8DLF - chains B and E of the 6 polymer chains in the assembly; structure by electron microscopy, 3.23 A resolution.

[Chain B]
Protein: Epstein-Barr nuclear antigen 1
From: Human herpesvirus 4 strain B95-8
Reference sequence: P03211 (EBNA1_EBVB9); residues 458-617 here = UniProt positions 458-617
Amino-acid sequence (160 residues; each row starts with the number of its first residue):
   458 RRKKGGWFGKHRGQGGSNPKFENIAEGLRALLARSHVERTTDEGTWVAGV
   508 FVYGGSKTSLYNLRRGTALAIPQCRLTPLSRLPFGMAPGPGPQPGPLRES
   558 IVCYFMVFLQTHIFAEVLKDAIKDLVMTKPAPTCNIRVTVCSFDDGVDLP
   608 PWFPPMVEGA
Disordered / not traced: 458, 616-617
Curated features (UniProtKB/Swiss-Prot):
  - active site: Tyr-518 (For site-specific DNA endonuclease activity)
  - binding site (DNA): Lys-460, Lys-461, Tyr-518
  - site: Arg-491 (Interaction dimer-dimer), Tyr-518 (Interaction dimer-dimer. Required for episome maintenance and generation of immortalized B cells in the host)
  - mutagenesis: Lys-460 to Lys-461 (Severe loss of oriP-dependent DNA replication; loss of DNA-binding), Arg-491 (R491A: Impaired cooperative DNA binding; R491E: Loss of DNA replication and cooperative DNA binding), Tyr-518 (Y518A: 10 fold decrease in DNA-binding; Y518A: Complete loss of endocucleoase nicks in the DNA; Y518E: Complete loss of DNA-binding; Y518F: No effect on DNA-binding ...), Asp-581 (D581A: Loss of DNA replication and cooperative DNA binding; D581E: Forms single dimer binding to DNA), Thr-585 (T585P: Decreased EBNA1-DNA binding, formation of functional chromatin, and origin recognition complex recruitment at oriP)

[Chain E]
Molecule: 2xfr DNA
From: Human herpesvirus 4 strain B95-8
Sequence (56 nucleotides; row label = number of the first residue in the row):
     1 ATCTGGGTAGTATATGCTATCCTAATTTATATCTGGGTAGCATAGGCTAT
    51 CCTATC

[How chain B and chain E interact]
Pairs across the interface - 24 pairs, chain B then chain E:
  Lys-461(B) with DT38(E), sugar contact
  Gly-462(B) with DT38(E), hydrogen bond to the base; DA39(E), base contact
  Gly-463(B) with DA39(E), base contact
  Trp-464(B) with DA39(E), base contact; DG40(E), base contact; DC41(E), sugar contact
  His-468(B) with DC41(E), phosphate contact; DA42(E), salt bridge to the phosphate
  Arg-469(B) with DA42(E), sugar contact
  Lys-477(B) with DG35(E), hydrogen bond to the base; DG36(E), hydrogen bond to the base
  Asn-480(B) with DT34(E), hydrogen bond to the phosphate
  Ser-513(B) with DG35(E), phosphate contact; DG36(E), hydrogen bond to the phosphate
  Thr-515(B) with DG36(E), base contact; DG37(E), hydrogen bond to the base
  Ser-516(B) with DG35(E), phosphate contact
  Asn-519(B) with DG35(E), hydrogen bond to the phosphate
  Lys-586(B) with DT34(E), salt bridge to the phosphate
  Pro-589(B) with DG35(E), phosphate contact; DG36(E), phosphate contact
  Thr-590(B) with DT34(E), phosphate contact; DG35(E), hydrogen bond to the phosphate
Other interface residues (no listed pair), chain B (17 interface residues in all): Ile-481, Ala-588
Other interface residues (no listed pair), chain E (10 interface residues in all): DC33

[Overview]
Chain B and chain E form an interface of 17 and 10 residues respectively, with 8 hydrogen bonds and 2 salt
bridges. Polar pairs include Gly-462(B)/DT38(E), Lys-477(B)/DG35(E) and Lys-477(B)/DG36(E).
Here chain B is Epstein-Barr nuclear antigen 1 and chain E is 2xfr DNA, both from Human herpesvirus 4 strain
B95-8. Entry 8DLF (EBNA1 DNA binding domain (DBD) (458-617)+2 repeats of family repeat (FR) region) was
determined by electron microscopy.
